PDB entry 3NRX | X-ray diffraction, 1.75 A resolution | chain A

[Chain A]
Molecule: Protein regulator of cytokinesis 1
From: Homo sapiens
UniProtKB: O43663 (PRC1_HUMAN); residues 5-130 here correspond to UniProt positions 341-466 (UniProt number = residue number + 336)
Amino-acid sequence (130 residues; row label = number of the first residue in the row):
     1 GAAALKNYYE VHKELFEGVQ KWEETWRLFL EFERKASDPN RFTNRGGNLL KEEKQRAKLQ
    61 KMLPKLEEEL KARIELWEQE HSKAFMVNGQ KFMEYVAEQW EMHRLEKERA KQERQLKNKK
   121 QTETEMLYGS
Unresolved in the structure: 1-2, 43-47
Sequence notes: expression tag (1-4)
Swiss-Prot annotation at these positions:
  - site (Tubulin binding): Arg41, Lys51
What the authors report for this chain:
  - mutagenesis - R41A, K51A, K71A: decreased binding to microtubule

[Overview]
The paper reports that R41A, K51A and K71A reduce binding to microtubule.
Chain A is Protein regulator of cytokinesis 1 (Homo sapiens); the structure, Insights into anti-parallel
microtubule crosslinking by PRC1, a conserved non-motor microtubule binding protein, was determined by X-ray
diffraction (same publication as 3NRY).
